PDB entry 1OV6 | X-ray diffraction, 2.40 A resolution | chains A and B of the 3 polymer chains in the assembly

[Chain A (and B)]
Molecule: Purine nucleoside phosphorylase
From: Escherichia coli
Notes: EC 2.4.2.1; fragment: Purine Nuleoside Phosphorylase; chain B of this document is another copy of the same molecule, construct and numbering; everything in this record applies to it too
UniProt: P0ABP8 (DEOD_ECOLI); residues 1-238 here = UniProt positions 1-238
Sequence (238 residues; row label = number of the first residue in the row):
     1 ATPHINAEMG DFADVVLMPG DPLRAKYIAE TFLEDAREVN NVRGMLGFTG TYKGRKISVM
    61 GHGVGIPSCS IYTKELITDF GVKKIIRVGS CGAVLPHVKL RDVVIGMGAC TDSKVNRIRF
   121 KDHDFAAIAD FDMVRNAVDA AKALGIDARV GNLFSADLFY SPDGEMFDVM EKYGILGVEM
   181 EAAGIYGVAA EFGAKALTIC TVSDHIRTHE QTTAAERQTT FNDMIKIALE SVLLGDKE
Disordered / not traced: 238
Construct notes: engineered mutation Val-64 (Met in P0ABP8)
Small-molecule neighbours: DBM (9-(6-deoxy-beta-D-allofuranosyl)-6-methylpurine): Arg-43, Arg-87, Ser-90, Cys-91, Gly-92, Ala-156, Phe-159, Phe-167, Val-178, Glu-179, Met-180, Glu-181, Ser-203, Asp-204, Ile-206
What the authors report for this chain:
  - binding site for DBM: Ser-90
  - conformationally variable residues (order/disorder transition): His-205 to Thr-220
  - mutagenesis - M64V: increased catalytic activity on lyxo-Ado

[Chain A / chain B interface]
Residue-residue contacts - 3 pairs, chain A then chain B:
  Lys-114(A) / Asp-122(B)
  Lys-114(A) / His-123(B)  hydrogen bond
  Ile-118(A) / His-123(B)
Also at the interface, not in a pair above, chain A (3 interface residues in all): Pro-162
Also at the interface, not in a pair above, chain B (3 interface residues in all): Tyr-173

[Overview]
The chain A/chain B interface involves 3 residues from each chain; the contacts include 1 hydrogen bond. The
hydrogen-bonded pair is Lys-114(A)/His-123(B). Ligands of chain A: compound DBM. From the paper: a binding
site for DBM at Ser-90(A); M64V of chain A increases catalytic activity on lyxo-Ado.
Chain A and chain B are both Purine nucleoside phosphorylase (Escherichia coli); the structure, M64V pnp +
allo, was determined by X-ray diffraction, deposited together with 1OTX, 1OTY, 1OU4, 1OUM and 1OVG.
